PDB entry 8IFG | electron microscopy, 3.20 A resolution | chains A and F of the 7 polymer chains in the assembly

# Chain A
Name: Paired amphipathic helix protein pst2
From: Schizosaccharomyces pombe (strain 972 / ATCC 24843)
UniProt: O13919 (PST2_SCHPO); residues 1-1075 here = UniProt positions 1-1075
Chain sequence (1075 residues; row label = number of the first residue in the row):
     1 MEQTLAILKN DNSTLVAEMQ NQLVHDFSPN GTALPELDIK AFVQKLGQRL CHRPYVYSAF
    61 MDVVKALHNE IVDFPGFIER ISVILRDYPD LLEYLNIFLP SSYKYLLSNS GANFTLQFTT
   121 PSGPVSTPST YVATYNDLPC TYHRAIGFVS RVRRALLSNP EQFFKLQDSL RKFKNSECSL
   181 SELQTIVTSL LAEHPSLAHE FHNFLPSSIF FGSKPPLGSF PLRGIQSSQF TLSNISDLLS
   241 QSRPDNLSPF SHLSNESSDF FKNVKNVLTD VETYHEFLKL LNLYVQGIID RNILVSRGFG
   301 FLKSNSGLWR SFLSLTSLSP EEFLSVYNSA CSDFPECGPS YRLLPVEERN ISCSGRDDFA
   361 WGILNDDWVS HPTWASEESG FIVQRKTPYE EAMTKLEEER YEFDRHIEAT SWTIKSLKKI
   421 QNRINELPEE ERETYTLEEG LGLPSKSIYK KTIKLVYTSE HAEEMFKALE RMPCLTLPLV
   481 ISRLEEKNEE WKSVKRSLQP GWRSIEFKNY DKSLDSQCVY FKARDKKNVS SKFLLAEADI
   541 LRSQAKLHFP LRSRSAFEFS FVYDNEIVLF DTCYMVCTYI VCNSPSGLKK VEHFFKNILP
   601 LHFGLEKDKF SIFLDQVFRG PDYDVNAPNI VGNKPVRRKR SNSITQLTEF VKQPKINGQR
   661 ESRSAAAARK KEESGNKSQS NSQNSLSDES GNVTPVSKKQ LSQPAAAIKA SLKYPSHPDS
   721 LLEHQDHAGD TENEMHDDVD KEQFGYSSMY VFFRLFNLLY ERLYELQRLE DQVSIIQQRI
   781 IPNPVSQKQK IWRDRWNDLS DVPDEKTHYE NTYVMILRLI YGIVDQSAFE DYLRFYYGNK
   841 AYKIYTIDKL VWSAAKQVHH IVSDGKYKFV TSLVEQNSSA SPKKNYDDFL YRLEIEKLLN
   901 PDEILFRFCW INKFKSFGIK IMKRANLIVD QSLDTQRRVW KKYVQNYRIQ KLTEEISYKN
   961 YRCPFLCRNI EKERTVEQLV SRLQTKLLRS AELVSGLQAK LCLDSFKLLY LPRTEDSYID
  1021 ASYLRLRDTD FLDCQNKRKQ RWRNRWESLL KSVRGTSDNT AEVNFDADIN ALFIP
Not modelled in the structure: 1-35, 108-111, 247-254, 622-704, 878-889, 1022-1075
UniProt features mapped onto this chain:
  - modified residue (Phosphoserine): Ser641, Ser643

# Chain F
Name: Cph1
From: Schizosaccharomyces pombe (strain 972 / ATCC 24843)
UniProt: Q09819 (YAC5_SCHPO); the construct has insertions or renumbered stretches relative to UniProt, so the offset changes along the chain: 3-217 = UniProt 1-215; 332-404 = UniProt 332-404
Chain sequence (404 residues; numbered 3 to 404 plus 116 insertion-coded residues; 114 numbers in that range are skipped by the numbering (no residue carries them; nothing is unmodelled there); the number before each row is that of its first residue; a row labelled like 217A-217Z holds insertion residues (217A, then the next letters in order)):
     3 MASSINNSSQ PTVPSISNNS HGDSFVNEGP PSNFKNNSLT SSTHSSTDHV NVLPISQDKE
    63 MDISSPVKKQ KASYSNKSPN KAPIQKSRGS SLKSHLETES QQTPVKRRRR KATIRNVDYC
   123 SACGGRGLFI CCEGCPCSFH LSCLEPPLTP ENIPEGSWFC VTCSIKSHHP PKHPLSIWSQ
   183 LYDWIDSQNP SQYRLPDDLV HYFHGISRGD TGAYK
217A-217Z ETEGEMDTDEFSALPTGSSITNLAYC
218A-218Z GYCSKPSMGACWVYGCQLCDTFYHKN
219A-219Z CKEHAKKCSHDSIGKKGMRVPKNAVV
220A-220Z IRTPLVLDTTSNTLNPKVMISGWQFL
221A-221L MGEFPSDELLYF
   332 PRLPVSCLYK VSEDGLIKDF LYAIGIEAKK FNNERKKREL EVIPPDVKSA LLPARTHPNL
   392 PIALRTLFNK ART
Not modelled in the structure: 3-160, 217A-217Z, 218A-218Z, 219A-219Z, 220A-220Z, 221A-221L, 395-404
UniProt features mapped onto this chain:
  - zinc finger: Val119 to Lys168 (PHD-type)
  - modified residue: Thr49 (Phosphothreonine)

# Interface between chain A and chain F
Contacting residue pairs (22; chain A residue first):
  Ser257(A) - Leu352(F)
  Phe261(A) - Ile348(F)  hydrophobic
  Phe261(A) - Phe351(F)  hydrophobic
  Phe261(A) - Leu352(F)  hydrophobic
  Tyr274(A) - Glu344(F)
  Tyr274(A) - Ile348(F)
  Leu278(A) - Glu344(F)
  Leu278(A) - Leu347(F)
  Leu278(A) - Ile348(F)  hydrophobic
  Leu281(A) - Phe351(F)  hydrophobic
  Asn282(A) - Leu347(F)
  Tyr284(A) - Phe351(F)  hydrophobic
  Tyr284(A) - Ala354(F)
  Tyr284(A) - Ile355(F)  hydrophobic
  Tyr284(A) - Glu358(F)
  Val285(A) - Phe351(F)  hydrophobic
  Arg291(A) - Phe362(F)
  Leu294(A) - Phe351(F)  hydrophobic
  Phe312(A) - Phe351(F)  hydrophobic
  Leu315(A) - Ile355(F)
  Thr316(A) - Ile355(F)
  Ser317(A) - Asn363(F)  hydrogen bond
Also at the interface, not in a pair above, chain A (15 interface residues in all): Lys265
Also at the interface, not in a pair above, chain F (12 interface residues in all): Asp350, Ala359

# Summary
15 residues of chain A and 12 residues of chain F are in contact, with 1 hydrogen bond. Its one
hydrogen-bonded contact is Ser317(A)-Asn363(F).
Here chain A is Paired amphipathic helix protein pst2 and chain F is Cph1, both from Schizosaccharomyces pombe
(strain 972 / ATCC 24843). Entry 8IFG (Cryo-EM structure of the Clr6S (Clr6-HDAC) complex from S. pombe) was
determined by electron microscopy.
